3AWN - chain A; structure by X-ray diffraction, 2.80 A resolution.

== Chain A ==
Molecule: D-serine dehydratase
Source organism: Gallus gallus
Notes: EC 4.3.1.18
Reference sequence: A9CP13 (A9CP13_CHICK); residues 1-376 here = UniProt positions 1-376
Sequence (376 residues; numbered 1 to 376; the number before each row is that of its first residue):
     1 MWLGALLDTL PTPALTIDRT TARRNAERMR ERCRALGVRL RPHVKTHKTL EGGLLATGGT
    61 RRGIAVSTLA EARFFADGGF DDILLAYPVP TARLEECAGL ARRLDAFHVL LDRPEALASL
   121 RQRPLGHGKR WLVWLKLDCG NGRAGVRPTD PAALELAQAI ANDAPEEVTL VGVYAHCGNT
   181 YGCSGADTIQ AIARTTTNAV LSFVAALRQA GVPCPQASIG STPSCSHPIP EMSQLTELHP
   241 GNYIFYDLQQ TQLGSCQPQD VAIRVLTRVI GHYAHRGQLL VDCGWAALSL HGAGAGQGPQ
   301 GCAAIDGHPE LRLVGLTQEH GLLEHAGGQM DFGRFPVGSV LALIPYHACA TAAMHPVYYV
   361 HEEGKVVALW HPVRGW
Disordered / not traced: 140-141, 295-297, 326-328
Covalently attached groups: pyridoxal phosphate (PLP) linked to Lys45
Ligand contacts: pyridoxal phosphate (PLP): His43, Ala86, Lys136, Arg143, Tyr174, His176, Tyr181, Gly220, Ser221, Thr222, Pro223, His239, Pro240, Gly241, Asn242
What the authors report for this chain:
  - catalytic residues: Lys45 (proposed by the authors, not directly observed)

== In short ==
Pyridoxal phosphate is covalently linked to Lys45. The paper reports the catalytic residue Lys45.
Chain A is D-serine dehydratase (Gallus gallus); the structure, Crystal structure of D-serine dehydratase from
chicken kidney (EDTA treated), was determined by X-ray diffraction together with 3ANU, 3ANV and 3AWO from the
same study.
